Entry 4QZ3 (X-ray diffraction, 2.80 A resolution); this record covers chains D and E of the 28 polymer chains in the assembly.

[Chain D]
Name: Proteasome subunit alpha type-5
Organism: Saccharomyces cerevisiae
Notes: EC 3.4.25.1
UniProt: P32379 (PSA5_YEAST); residues -7 to 252 here correspond to UniProt positions 1-260 (UniProt number = residue number + 8)
Chain sequence (260 residues; numbered -7 to 252; the number before each row is that of its first residue; numbers below 1 keep their minus sign (Met-7 is residue -7)):
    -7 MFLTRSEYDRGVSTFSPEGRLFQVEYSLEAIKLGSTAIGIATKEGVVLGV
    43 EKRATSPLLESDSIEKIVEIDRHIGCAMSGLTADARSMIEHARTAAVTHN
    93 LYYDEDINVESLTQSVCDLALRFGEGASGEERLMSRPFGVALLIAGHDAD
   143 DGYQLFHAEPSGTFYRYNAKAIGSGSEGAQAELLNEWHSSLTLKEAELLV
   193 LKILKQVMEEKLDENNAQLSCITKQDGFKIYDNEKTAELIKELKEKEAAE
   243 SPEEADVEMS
Disordered / not traced: -7 to 0, 118-124, 243-252

[Chain E]
Name: Proteasome subunit alpha type-6
Organism: Saccharomyces cerevisiae
Notes: EC 3.4.25.1
UniProt: P40302 (PSA6_YEAST); residues 0-233 here correspond to UniProt positions 1-234 (UniProt number = residue number + 1)
Chain sequence (234 residues; each row starts with the number of its first residue; numbering starts at 0):
     0 MFRNNYDGDTVTFSPTGRLFQVEYALEAIKQGSVTVGLRSNTHAVLVALK
    50 RNADELSSYQKKIIKCDEHMGLSLAGLAPDARVLSNYLRQQCNYSSLVFN
   100 RKLAVERAGHLLCDKAQKNTQSYGGRPYGVGLLIIGYDKSGAHLLEFQPS
   150 GNVTELYGTAIGARSQGAKTYLERTLDTFIKIDGNPDELIKAGVEAISQS
   200 LRDESLTVDNLSIAIVGKDTPFTIYDGEAVAKYI
Disordered / not traced: 0-2
Curated features (UniProtKB/Swiss-Prot):
  - modified residue: Ser13 (Phosphoserine)
  - cross-link: Lys190 (Glycyl lysine isopeptide (Lys-Gly) (interchain with G-Cter in ubiquitin))

[Interface between chain D and chain E]
Contacting residue pairs (43):
  Arg2(D) with Gly7(E)
  Ser5(D) with Arg125(E)
  Thr6(D) with Gly7(E); Gln20(E)
  Phe7(D) with Gln20(E), hydrogen bond (backbone-side chain); Tyr23(E); Leu76(E), hydrophobic; Arg125(E); Pro126(E); Gly128(E)
  Ser8(D) with Tyr23(E)
  Pro9(D) with Tyr23(E), hydrophobic; Glu26(E)
  Glu10(D) with Gln30(E)
  Gly11(D) with Tyr23(E); Ala27(E)
  Leu13(D) with Arg125(E)
  Gln106(D) with Arg81(E), hydrogen bond
  Asp110(D) with Arg81(E), salt bridge
  Leu113(D) with Pro78(E), hydrophobic; Arg125(E)
  Glu117(D) with Tyr122(E)
  Ser153(D) with Pro78(E)
  Gly154(D) with Pro78(E)
  Thr155(D) with Gln59(E)
  Phe156(D) with Gln59(E)
  Tyr157(D) with Arg50(E); Ala52(E); Ser56(E); Ser57(E); Gln59(E)
  Arg158(D) with Ser56(E); Ser57(E), hydrogen bond (backbone-backbone)
  Tyr159(D) with Ala52(E); Asp53(E); Leu55(E); Ser56(E)
  Asn160(D) with Leu55(E), hydrogen bond (backbone-backbone)
  Ala161(D) with Leu55(E)
  Gln172(D) with Asp53(E), hydrogen bond; Leu55(E)
  Leu175(D) with Leu55(E)
  Leu176(D) with Leu55(E), hydrophobic
Also at the interface, not in a pair above, chain D (26 interface residues in all): Gly3
Also at the interface, not in a pair above, chain E (26 interface residues in all): Asp6, Ala24, Asn51, Glu54, Asp79, Gly123

[Summary]
The chain D/chain E interface involves 26 residues from each chain; the contacts include 5 hydrogen bonds and
1 salt bridge. Polar pairs include Asp110(D)-Arg81(E), Phe7(D)-Gln20(E) and Gln106(D)-Arg81(E).
Here chain D is Proteasome subunit alpha type-5 and chain E is Proteasome subunit alpha type-6, both from
Saccharomyces cerevisiae. Entry 4QZ3 (yCP beta5-A49V mutant in complex with the epoxyketone inhibitor ONX
0914) was determined by X-ray diffraction, deposited together with 4QUX, 4QUY, 4QV0, 4QV1, 4QV3, 4QV4 and 42
further entries.
